PDB entry 6Z2K | electron microscopy, 4.50 A resolution (low resolution: residue-level contacts below are approximate; hydrogen-bond / salt-bridge calls are withheld) | chains G and H of the 12 polymer chains in the assembly

[Chain G (and H)]
Molecule: Deoxynucleotidyltransferase terminal-interacting protein 1
Organism: Homo sapiens
Notes: chain H of this document is another copy of the same molecule, construct and numbering; everything in this record applies to it too
UniProtKB: Q9H147 (TDIF1_HUMAN); residue numbers follow UniProt; this construct covers 1-130
Sequence (130 residues; each row starts with the number of its first residue):
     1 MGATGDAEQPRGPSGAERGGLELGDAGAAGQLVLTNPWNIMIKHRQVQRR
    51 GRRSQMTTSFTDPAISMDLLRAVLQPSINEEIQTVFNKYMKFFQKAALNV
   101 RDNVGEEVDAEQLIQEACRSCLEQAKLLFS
Disordered / not traced: 1-61

[Interface between chain G and chain H]
Residue-residue contacts - 50 pairs, chain G then chain H:
  Met-67(G) with Ala-117(H)
  Arg-71(G) with Gln-124(H)
  Gln-75(G) with Cys-121(H); Gln-124(H); Ala-125(H)
  Asn-79(G) with Ala-125(H); Leu-128(H)
  Glu-81(G) with Tyr-89(H)
  Ile-82(G) with Ala-125(H); Leu-128(H)
  Gln-83(G) with Leu-128(H)
  Phe-86(G) with Phe-129(H)
  Lys-88(G) with Glu-81(H)
  Tyr-89(G) with Glu-81(H)
  Phe-93(G) with Met-67(H)
  Ala-96(G) with Met-67(H)
  Val-100(G) with Pro-63(H)
  Gln-115(G) with Phe-129(H); Ser-130(H)
  Cys-118(G) with Phe-129(H)
  Arg-119(G) with Lys-126(H); Phe-129(H); Ser-130(H)
  Cys-121(G) with Arg-71(H); Gln-75(H); Ile-78(H)
  Leu-122(G) with Leu-122(H); Ala-125(H); Lys-126(H); Phe-129(H)
  Glu-123(G) with Lys-126(H)
  Gln-124(G) with Arg-71(H); Gln-75(H)
  Ala-125(G) with Gln-75(H); Ile-82(H); Leu-122(H)
  Lys-126(G) with Arg-119(H); Leu-122(H); Glu-123(H); Lys-126(H)
  Leu-128(G) with Asn-79(H); Ile-82(H); Gln-83(H)
  Phe-129(G) with Phe-86(H); Gln-115(H); Cys-118(H); Arg-119(H); Leu-122(H)
  Ser-130(G) with Gln-115(H); Arg-119(H)
Interface residues without a listed pair, chain G (33 interface residues in all): Leu-70, Ser-77, Met-90, Phe-92, Ala-97, Leu-113, Ala-117, Ser-120
Interface residues without a listed pair, chain H (31 interface residues in all): Leu-70, Lys-88, Met-90, Phe-93, Ala-96, Leu-113, Ser-120

[Overview]
Chain G and chain H form an interface of 33 and 31 residues respectively.
Both chains are Deoxynucleotidyltransferase terminal-interacting protein 1 (Homo sapiens). Entry 6Z2K (The
structure of the tetrameric HDAC1/MIDEAS/DNTTIP1 MiDAC deacetylase complex) was determined by electron
microscopy (same publication as 6Z2J).
